1NVU - chains Q and S of the 3 polymer chains in the assembly; structure by X-ray diffraction, 2.20 A resolution.

# Chain Q
Molecule: Transforming protein p21/H-RAS-1
From: Homo sapiens
UniProt: P01112 (RASH_HUMAN); residue numbers follow UniProt; this construct covers 1-166
Sequence (166 residues; each row starts with the number of its first residue):
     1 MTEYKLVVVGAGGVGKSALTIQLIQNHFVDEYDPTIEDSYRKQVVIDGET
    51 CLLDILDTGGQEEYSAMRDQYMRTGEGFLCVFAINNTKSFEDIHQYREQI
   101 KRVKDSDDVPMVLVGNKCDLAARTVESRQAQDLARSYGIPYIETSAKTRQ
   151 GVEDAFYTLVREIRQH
Sequence notes: engineered mutation Gly59 (Ala in P01112)
Metal / ion sites: Mg2+: Ser17, Thr35 (together with GTP)
Small-molecule neighbours: GTP (guanosine-5'-triphosphate): Ala11, Gly12, Gly13, Val14, Gly15, Lys16, Ser17, Ala18, Phe28, Val29, Asp30, Glu31, Tyr32, Asp33, Pro34, Thr35, Thr58, Gly59, Gly60, Glu62, Asn116, Lys117, Asp119, Leu120, Ser145, Ala146, Lys147
UniProt features mapped onto this chain:
  - region: His166 (Hypervariable region)
  - motif: Tyr32 to Tyr40 (Effector region)
  - binding site (GTP): Gly13 to Ala18, Val29 to Thr35, Asn116 to Asp119, Ser145 to Lys147
  - modified residue: Met1 (N-acetylmethionine), Thr2 (N-acetylthreonine), Cys118 (S-nitrosocysteine)
  - glycosylation: Thr35 (Microbial infection: O-linked (Glc) threonine)
  - natural variant: Gly12 (G12A: In CSTLO; G12C: In CSTLO; G12D: In CSTLO; G12E: In CSTLO; G12S: In CSTLO and CMEMS; G12V: In CSTLO, bladder carcinoma and CMEMS), Gly13 (G13C: In CSTLO; G13D: In CSTLO; G13R: In SFM), Gln22 (Q22K: In CMEMS), Glu37 (E37EE: In CSTLO), Thr58 (T58I: In CSTLO), Gln61 (Q61K: In NMTC2; Q61L: In melanoma), Glu63 (E63K: In CMEMS), Ser89 (S89C: Found in a patient with severe fetal hydrops and pleural effusion; uncertain significance), Lys117 (K117R: In CSTLO), Ala146 (A146T: In CSTLO; A146V: In CSTLO)
  - mutagenesis: Ser17 (S17N: Dominant negative. Prevents PLCE1 EGF-induced recruitment to plasma membrane. No effect on subcellular location of isoform 2), Asn26 (N26G: Loss of interaction with PLCE1; when associated with V-12), Val29 (V29A: No effect on interaction with PLCE1; when associated with V-12), Tyr32 (Y32F: Loss of interaction and recruitment to plasma membrane of PLCE1; when associated with V-12), Pro34 (P34G: No effect on interaction with PLCE1; when associated with V-12), Thr35 (T35S: Loss of interaction with PLCE1; when associated with V-12), Glu37 (E37G: No effect on interaction with PLCE1; when associated with V-12), Asp38 (D38N: No effect on interaction with PLCE1; when associated with V-12), Ser39 (S39C: No effect on interaction with PLCE1; when associated with V-12), Gln61 (Q61I: Moderately increased transformation of cultured cell lines; Q61R: Promotes interaction with SHOC2 and PP1C; Q61V: Strongly increased transformation of cultured cell lines), Ala83 (A83T: GTP-binding activity reduced by factor of 30), Cys118 (C118S: Abolishes S-nitrosylation. No stimulation of guanine nucleotide exchange), 3 further mutagenesis entries in UniProt
From the paper describing this entry:
  - conformationally variable residues (order/disorder transition): Gln61 to Ala66

# Chain S
Molecule: Son of sevenless protein homolog 1
From: Homo sapiens
Notes: fragment: residues 566-1046, including RAS GUANINE NUCLEOTIDE EXCHANGE FACTOR domain
UniProt: Q07889 (SOS1_HUMAN); numbering as in UniProt (aligned over 566-1046)
Sequence (481 residues; each row starts with the number of its first residue):
   566 QMRLPSADVYRFAEPDSEENIIFEENMQPKAGIPIIKAGTVIKLIERLTY
   616 HMYADPNFVRTFLTTYRSFCKPQELLSLIIERFEIPEPEPTEADRIAIEN
   666 GDQPLSAELKRFRKEYIQPVQLRVLNVCRHWVEHHFYDFERDAYLLQRME
   716 EFIGTVRGKAMKKWVESITKIIQRKKIARDNGPGHNITFQSSPPTVEWHI
   766 SRPGHIETFDLLTLHPIEIARQLTLLESDLYRAVQPSELVGSVWTKEDKE
   816 INSPNLLKMIRHTTNLTLWFEKCIVETENLEERVAVVSRIIEILQVFQEL
   866 NNFNGVLEVVSAMNSSPVYRLDHTFEQIPSRQKKILEEAHELSEDHYKKY
   916 LAKLRSINPPCVPFFGIYLTNILKTEEGNPEVLKRHGKELINFSKRRKVA
   966 EITGEIQQYQNQPYCLRVESDIKRFFENLNPMGNSMEKEFTDYLFNKSLE
  1016 IEPRNPKPLPRFPKKYSYPLKSPGVRPSNPR
Unresolved in the structure: 591-596, 744-749

# Interface between chain Q and chain S
Pairs across the interface (66):
  Met1(Q) - Arg920(S)
  Gln22(Q) - Thr753(S)
  Ile24(Q) - Asn976(S)
  Gln25(Q) - Ile752(S)
  Gln25(Q) - Asn976(S)  hydrogen bond
  Gln25(Q) - Pro978(S)
  Asn26(Q) - Asn751(S)
  Asn26(Q) - Ile752(S)
  Asn26(Q) - Thr753(S)  hydrogen bond (backbone-backbone)
  Asn26(Q) - Phe754(S)
  His27(Q) - His750(S)
  His27(Q) - Asn751(S)  hydrogen bond (side chain-backbone)
  Glu31(Q) - Arg739(S)  salt bridge
  Asp33(Q) - Arg694(S)
  Asp33(Q) - Ser732(S)
  Asp33(Q) - Ile736(S)
  Asp33(Q) - Arg739(S)  salt bridge
  Pro34(Q) - Arg694(S)
  Pro34(Q) - Trp729(S)  hydrophobic
  Pro34(Q) - Ser732(S)
  Thr35(Q) - Trp729(S)
  Ile36(Q) - Leu687(S)
  Ile36(Q) - Asn691(S)
  Ile36(Q) - Trp729(S)  hydrophobic
  Glu37(Q) - Ala619(S)
  Glu37(Q) - Arg688(S)  salt bridge
  Glu37(Q) - Asn691(S)  hydrogen bond (backbone-side chain)
  Glu37(Q) - His695(S)
  Asp38(Q) - Arg694(S)  salt bridge
  Asp38(Q) - His695(S)  salt bridge
  Ser39(Q) - Pro621(S)
  Arg41(Q) - Gln973(S)
  Lys42(Q) - Gln973(S)
  Lys42(Q) - Gln977(S)
  Gln43(Q) - Leu919(S)  hydrogen bond (side chain-backbone)
  Gln43(Q) - Arg920(S)  hydrogen bond (side chain-backbone)
  Gln43(Q) - Ile922(S)  hydrogen bond (side chain-backbone)
  Gln43(Q) - Pro924(S)
  Gln43(Q) - Gln973(S)  hydrogen bond (backbone-side chain)
  Gln43(Q) - Tyr974(S)  hydrogen bond
  Gln43(Q) - Gln977(S)
  Val44(Q) - Asn923(S)
  Val45(Q) - Ser921(S)
  Val45(Q) - Ile922(S)
  Val45(Q) - Asn923(S)  hydrogen bond (backbone-side chain)
  Thr50(Q) - Arg920(S)
  Thr50(Q) - Ser921(S)  hydrogen bond (side chain-backbone)
  Leu56(Q) - Pro621(S)  hydrophobic
  Glu62(Q) - Trp729(S)
  Tyr64(Q) - Gln683(S)
  Tyr64(Q) - Leu687(S)
  Tyr64(Q) - Met726(S)
  Tyr64(Q) - Trp729(S)
  Ala66(Q) - Lys679(S)
  Met67(Q) - Pro684(S)  hydrophobic
  Met67(Q) - Leu687(S)  hydrophobic
  Met67(Q) - Arg688(S)
  Gln70(Q) - His616(S)  hydrogen bond (side chain-backbone)
  Gln70(Q) - Met617(S)
  Gln70(Q) - Tyr618(S)  hydrogen bond (side chain-backbone)
  Gln70(Q) - Ala619(S)
  Gln70(Q) - Arg688(S)  hydrogen bond
  Tyr71(Q) - Ala619(S)  hydrophobic
  Thr148(Q) - Thr753(S)
  Arg149(Q) - Gln755(S)  hydrogen bond
  Glu153(Q) - Gln755(S)
Also at the interface, not in a pair above, chain Q (32 interface residues in all): Ser65, Lys147
Also at the interface, not in a pair above, chain S (39 interface residues in all): Asp620, Leu690, Glu698, Ala725

# In short
32 residues of chain Q face 39 of chain S across their interface, with 15 hydrogen bonds and 5 salt bridges.
Among the polar pairs are Glu31(Q)-Arg739(S), Asp33(Q)-Arg739(S) and Glu37(Q)-Arg688(S). Bound to chain Q:
GTP. Curated annotation (UniProt) lists 20 GTP-binding residues and 16 mutagenesis sites on chain Q. The paper
reports conformational variability at Gln61(Q).
Chain Q is Transforming protein p21/H-RAS-1 and chain S is Son of sevenless protein homolog 1, both from Homo
sapiens; the structure, Structural evidence for feedback activation by RasGTP of the Ras-specific nucleotide
exchange factor SOS, was determined by X-ray diffraction together with 1NVV, 1NVW and 1NVX from the same
study.
